4HXI - chains A and B; structure by X-ray diffraction, 3.51 A resolution.

[Chain A]
Name: Kelch-like protein 3
Organism: Homo sapiens
Notes: fragment: btb-back
Reference sequence: Q9UH77 (KLHL3_HUMAN); residues 24-276 here = UniProt positions 24-276
Chain sequence (277 residues; numbered 0 to 276; the number before each row is that of its first residue; numbering starts at 0):
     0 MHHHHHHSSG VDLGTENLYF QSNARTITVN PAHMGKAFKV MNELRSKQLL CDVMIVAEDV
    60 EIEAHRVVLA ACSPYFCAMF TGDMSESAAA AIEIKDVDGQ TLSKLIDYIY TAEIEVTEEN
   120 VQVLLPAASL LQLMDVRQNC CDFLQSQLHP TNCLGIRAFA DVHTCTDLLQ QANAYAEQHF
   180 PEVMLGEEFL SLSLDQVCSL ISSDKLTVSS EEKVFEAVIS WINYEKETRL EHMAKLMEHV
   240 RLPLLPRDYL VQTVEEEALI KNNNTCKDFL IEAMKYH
Not modelled in the structure: 0-31, 224-276
Construct notes: expression tag (0-23); engineered mutation Ala87 (Lys in Q9UH77), Ala89 (Lys in Q9UH77), Ala90 (Lys in Q9UH77)
UniProt features mapped onto this chain:
  - natural variant: Ala77 (A77E: In PHA2D), Met78 (M78V: In PHA2D), Glu85 (E85A: In PHA2D), Thr110 (T110A: In PHA2D), Cys164 (C164F: In PHA2D), Arg228 (R228G: In PHA2D)
What the authors report for this chain:
  - conformationally variable residues (order/disorder transition): Glu85
  - disease-associated variants - A77E, M78V, E85A: abolished binding to Cullin-3 (chain B)
  - disease-associated variants - C164F (37 fold): decreased binding to Cullin-3 (chain B)

[Chain B]
Name: Cullin-3
Organism: Homo sapiens
Notes: fragment: ntd
Reference sequence: Q13618 (CUL3_HUMAN); numbering as in UniProt (aligned over 20-381)
Chain sequence (386 residues; row label = number of the first residue in the row; note: 19 numbers in that range are skipped by the numbering (no residue carries them; nothing is unmodelled there); numbers below 1 keep their minus sign (Gly-23 is residue -23)):
   -23 GLNDIFEAQK IEWHEAMELV PRGS
    20 AFPMTMDEKY VNSIWDLLKN AIQEIQRKNN SGLSFEELYR NAYTMVLHKH GEKLYTGLRE
    80 VVTEHLINKV REDVLNSLNN NFLQTLNQAW NDHQTAMVMI RDILMYMDRV YVQQNNVENV
   140 YNLGLIIFRD QVVRYGCIRD HLRQTLLDMI ARERKGEVVD RGAIRNACQM LMILGLEGRS
   200 VYEEDFEAPF LEMSAEFFQM ESQKFLAENS ASVYIKKVEA RINEEIERVM HCLDKSTEEP
   260 IVKVVERELI SKHMRTIVEM ENSGLVHMLK NGKTEDLGCM YKLFSRVPNG LKTMCECMSS
   320 YLREQGKALV SEEGEGKNPV DYRQGLDDLK SRFDRFLLES FNNDRLFKQT IAGDFEYFLN
   380 LN
Not modelled in the structure: -23 to 0, 20-25, 332-339, 380-381
Construct notes: expression tag (-23 to 0); engineered mutation Arg274 (Lys in Q13618), Arg342 (Ile in Q13618), Asp346 (Leu in Q13618)
UniProt features mapped onto this chain:
  - natural variant: Val285 (V285A: In NEDAUS)

[How chain A and chain B interact]
Residue-residue contacts - 43 pairs, chain A then chain B:
  Pro73(A) - Met124(B)  hydrophobic
  Pro73(A) - Arg128(B)
  Tyr74(A) - Phe54(B)
  Tyr74(A) - Glu55(B)
  Tyr74(A) - Tyr58(B)  hydrophobic
  Ala77(A) - Phe54(B)  hydrophobic
  Ala77(A) - Asp121(B)
  Ala77(A) - Met124(B)  hydrophobic
  Met78(A) - Phe54(B)  hydrophobic
  Asp82(A) - Ser50(B)
  Met83(A) - Ile44(B)  hydrophobic
  Met83(A) - Leu52(B)
  Met83(A) - Phe54(B)  hydrophobic
  Met83(A) - Leu57(B)  hydrophobic
  Met83(A) - Ile122(B)  hydrophobic
  Ser84(A) - Leu52(B)  hydrogen bond (side chain-backbone)
  Ser84(A) - Ser53(B)
  Glu85(A) - Leu52(B)
  Glu85(A) - Ser53(B)  hydrogen bond
  Glu85(A) - Phe54(B)  hydrogen bond (side chain-backbone)
  Glu85(A) - Glu55(B)
  Glu92(A) - Glu55(B)
  Ile93(A) - Glu55(B)
  Lys94(A) - Glu55(B)
  Lys94(A) - Arg59(B)
  Asp95(A) - Arg59(B)
  Pro125(A) - Tyr62(B)  hydrogen bond (backbone-side chain)
  Ser128(A) - Tyr58(B)
  Ser128(A) - Tyr125(B)
  Leu129(A) - Tyr58(B)  hydrogen bond (backbone-side chain)
  Leu129(A) - Tyr62(B)  hydrophobic
  Gln131(A) - Tyr58(B)  hydrogen bond
  Gln131(A) - Met124(B)
  Gln131(A) - Tyr125(B)
  Gln131(A) - Arg128(B)  hydrogen bond
  Arg136(A) - Val129(B)
  Asp160(A) - Lys68(B)  salt bridge
  Val161(A) - Leu66(B)
  His162(A) - Leu66(B)
  His162(A) - Tyr125(B)
  Thr163(A) - Tyr125(B)
  Thr163(A) - Val129(B)
  Thr165(A) - Gln133(B)  hydrogen bond
Other interface residues (no listed pair), chain A (23 interface residues in all): Met133
Other interface residues (no listed pair), chain B (23 interface residues in all): Asn49, Gly51, Thr63, Met118
Interface features reported in the paper:
  - interface residues, chain A: Ala77(A), Met78(A), Met83(A), Glu85(A), Ile93(A)
  - hot spots on chain A (mutagenesis) - A77E, M78V, E85A: abolished binding to Cullin-3 (chain B)
  - interface residues, chain B: Phe54(B), Tyr58(B), Tyr62(B), Leu66(B)

[In short]
Chain A and chain B each contribute 23 residues to their interface, with 8 hydrogen bonds and 1 salt bridge.
Polar pairs include Asp160(A)-Lys68(B), Ser84(A)-Leu52(B) and Glu85(A)-Ser53(B). From the paper: A77E, M78V
and E85A of chain A abolish binding to Cullin-3 (chain B); interface residues Ala77(A), Met78(A) and Phe54(B)
among others.
Here chain A is Kelch-like protein 3 and chain B is Cullin-3, both from Homo sapiens. Entry 4HXI (Crystal
structure of KLHL3/Cul3 complex) was determined by X-ray diffraction.
